PDB entry 6GJE | X-ray diffraction, 2.30 A resolution | chains A and C of the 4 polymer chains in the assembly

Chain A:
Molecule: Protein amnionless
From: Homo sapiens
UniProtKB: Q9BXJ7 (AMNLS_HUMAN); residue numbers follow UniProt; this construct covers 20-357
Amino-acid sequence (338 residues; numbered 20 to 357; the number before each row is that of its first residue):
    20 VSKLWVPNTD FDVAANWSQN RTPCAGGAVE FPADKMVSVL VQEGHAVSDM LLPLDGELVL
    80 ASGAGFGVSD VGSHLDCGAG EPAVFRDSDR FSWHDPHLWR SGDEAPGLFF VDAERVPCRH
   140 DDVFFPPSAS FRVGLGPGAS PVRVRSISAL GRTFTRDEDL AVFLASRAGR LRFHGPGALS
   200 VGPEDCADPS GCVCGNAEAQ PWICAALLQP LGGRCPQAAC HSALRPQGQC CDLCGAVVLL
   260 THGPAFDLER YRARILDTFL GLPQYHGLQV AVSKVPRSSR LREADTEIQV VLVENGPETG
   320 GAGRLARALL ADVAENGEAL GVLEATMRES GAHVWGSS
Cystine bridges: Cys43-Cys96, Cys137-Cys213, Cys205-Cys211, Cys223-Cys249, Cys234-Cys250, Cys239-Cys253
Swiss-Prot annotation at these positions:
  - region: Ser67 to Val87 (Interaction with CUBN)
  - glycosylation: Asn35 (N-linked (GlcNAc...) asparagine)
  - natural variant: Thr41 (T41I: In IGS2), Met69 (M69K: In IGS2), Cys234 (C234F: In IGS2)
  - mutagenesis: Asn35 (N35Q: Loss of expression at the cell membrane), Ser37 (S37A: No effect), Leu59 (L59P: Loss of interaction with CUBN and strongly reduced CUBN expression at the cell surface), Gly254 (G254E: Loss of interaction with CUBN and strongly reduced CUBN expression at the cell surface)
Reported in the primary citation:
  - contacts within the chain: Asn27-Asn35 (hydrogen bond), Asn35-Arg109 (hydrogen bond)
  - post-translational modification sites: Asn39 (proposed by the authors, not directly observed)
  - mutagenesis - T41I: unchanged binding to Cubilin (chain C)
  - mutagenesis - N35Q: abolished expression
  - mutagenesis - S37A: unchanged expression
  - disease-associated variants - C234F, G254E: abolished expression

Chain C:
Molecule: Cubilin
From: Homo sapiens
UniProtKB: O60494 (CUBN_HUMAN); numbering as in UniProt (aligned over 26-135)
Amino-acid sequence (110 residues; row label = number of the first residue in the row):
    26 GELELQRQKR SINLQQPRMA TERGNLVFLT GSAQNIEFRT GSLGKIKLND EDLSECLHQI
    86 QKNKEDIIEL KGSAIGLPQN ISSQIYQLNS KLVDLERKFQ GLQQTVDKKV
Not modelled in the structure: 26-37, 121-135
Swiss-Prot annotation at these positions:
  - region: Pro42 to Gly49 (Interaction with AMN)
  - site: Arg35, Ser36 (Cleavage)
  - glycosylation: Asn105 (N-linked (GlcNAc...) asparagine)
  - natural variant: Thr55 (T55M: In PROCHOB; uncertain significance)
Reported in the primary citation:
  - post-translational modification sites: Asn105 (proposed by the authors, not directly observed)

Chain A / chain C interface:
Residue-residue contacts (13; chain A residue first):
  Leu79(A) with Thr46(C); Leu51(C), hydrophobic
  Ala80(A) with Thr46(C), hydrogen bond (backbone-side chain)
  Ala83(A) with Ala45(C); Thr46(C)
  Gly84(A) with Met44(C)
  Phe85(A) with Arg43(C); Met44(C), hydrogen bond (backbone-backbone)
  Gly86(A) with Pro42(C); Arg43(C)
  Val87(A) with Gln41(C); Pro42(C), hydrogen bond (backbone-backbone)
  Asp89(A) with Gln41(C)
Other interface residues (no listed pair), chain A (10 interface residues in all): Ser81, Gly82
Interface features reported in the paper:
  - interface residues, chain A: Phe85(A)

Overview:
The interface between chain A and chain C involves 10 residues on one side and 7 on the other, with 3 hydrogen
bonds. Polar pairs include Ala80(A)-Thr46(C), Phe85(A)-Met44(C) and Val87(A)-Pro42(C). The paper reports that
N35Q, C234F and G254E of chain A abolish expression; the interface residue Phe85(A); 5 substitutions were
tested in all.
Chain A is Protein amnionless and chain C is Cubilin, both from Homo sapiens; the structure, Structure of the
Amnionless(20-357)-Cubilin(36-135) complex, was determined by X-ray diffraction.
